3VBS - chains A and C of the 4 polymer chains in the assembly; structure by X-ray diffraction, 3.00 A resolution.

# Chain A
Molecule: Genome Polyprotein, capsid protein VP1
From: Human enterovirus 71
UniProt: B2ZUN0 (B2ZUN0_9ENTO); residues 1-297 here correspond to UniProt positions 566-862 (UniProt number = residue number + 565)
Chain sequence (297 residues; row label = number of the first residue in the row):
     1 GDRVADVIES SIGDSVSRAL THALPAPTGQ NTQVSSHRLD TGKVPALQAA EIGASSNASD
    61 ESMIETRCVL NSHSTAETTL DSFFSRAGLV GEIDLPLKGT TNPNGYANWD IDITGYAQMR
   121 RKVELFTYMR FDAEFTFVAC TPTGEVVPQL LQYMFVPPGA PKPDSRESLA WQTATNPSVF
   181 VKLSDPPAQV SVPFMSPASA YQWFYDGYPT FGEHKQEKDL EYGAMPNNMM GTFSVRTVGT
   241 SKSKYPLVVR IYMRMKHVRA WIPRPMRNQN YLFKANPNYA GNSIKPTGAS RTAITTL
Small-molecule neighbours: sphingosine (SPH): Ile111, Asp112, Ile113, Thr114, Phe131, Phe135, Phe137, Met154, Phe155, Pro177, Val179, Val192, Met195, Tyr201, Trp203, Asn228, Met230, Phe233, Ala275

# Chain C
Molecule: Genome Polyprotein, capsid protein VP3
From: Human enterovirus 71
UniProt: B2ZUN0 (B2ZUN0_9ENTO); residues 1-242 here correspond to UniProt positions 324-565 (UniProt number = residue number + 323)
Chain sequence (242 residues; each row starts with the number of its first residue):
     1 GFPTELKPGT NQFLTTDDGV SAPILPNFHP TPCIHIPGEV RNLLELCQVE TILEVNNVPT
    61 NATSLMERLR FPVSAQAGKG ELCAVFRADP GRNGPWQSTL LGQLCGYYTQ WSGSLEVTFM
   121 FTGSFMATGK MLIAYTPPGG PLPKDRATAM LGTHVIWDFG LQSSVTLVIP WISNTHYRAH
   181 ARDGVFDYYT TGLVSIWYQT NYVVPIGAPN TAYIIALAAA QKNFTMKLCK DASDILQTGT
   241 IQ

# How chain A and chain C interact
Residue-residue contacts (164):
  Ala23(A) - Arg41(C)
  Gly29(A) - Thr225(C)
  Gln30(A) - Lys222(C)  hydrogen bond (backbone-backbone)
  Gln30(A) - Asn223(C)
  Ala46(A) - Val165(C)
  Ala46(A) - Thr166(C)  hydrogen bond (backbone-backbone)
  Leu47(A) - Gln162(C)
  Leu47(A) - Ser164(C)
  Gln48(A) - Gln162(C)
  Gln48(A) - Ser163(C)
  Gln48(A) - Ser164(C)  hydrogen bond (backbone-backbone)
  Gln48(A) - Thr166(C)
  Ala50(A) - Met120(C)  hydrophobic
  Ala50(A) - Ser164(C)  hydrogen bond (backbone-side chain)
  Ala50(A) - Leu217(C)  hydrophobic
  Glu51(A) - Ser163(C)  hydrogen bond
  Ser55(A) - Gln48(C)  hydrogen bond (side chain-backbone)
  Ser55(A) - Val49(C)
  Ser55(A) - Glu50(C)  hydrogen bond (side chain-backbone)
  Ser56(A) - Glu50(C)  hydrogen bond (backbone-side chain)
  Ser56(A) - Glu116(C)
  Ser56(A) - Thr118(C)
  Ser56(A) - Thr166(C)  hydrogen bond
  Ala58(A) - Gln221(C)  hydrogen bond (backbone-side chain)
  Ser59(A) - Gln221(C)
  Asp60(A) - Ser114(C)  hydrogen bond
  Asp60(A) - Val168(C)
  Asp60(A) - Pro170(C)
  Asp60(A) - Gln221(C)  hydrogen bond
  Asp60(A) - Asn223(C)
  Met63(A) - Val155(C)  hydrophobic
  Met63(A) - Thr166(C)
  Met63(A) - Val168(C)  hydrophobic
  Ile64(A) - Thr153(C)
  Ile64(A) - Pro170(C)  hydrophobic
  Asn71(A) - Asn223(C)  hydrogen bond (side chain-backbone)
  His73(A) - Ser112(C)  hydrogen bond
  His73(A) - His176(C)  hydrogen bond
  His73(A) - Tyr177(C)
  His73(A) - Thr225(C)
  Ser74(A) - Thr225(C)
  Thr75(A) - Asn42(C)  hydrogen bond (backbone-side chain)
  Thr75(A) - Leu44(C)
  Thr75(A) - Thr225(C)
  Glu77(A) - Tyr108(C)  hydrogen bond (backbone-side chain)
  Glu77(A) - Lys227(C)
  Glu77(A) - Leu228(C)  hydrogen bond (side chain-backbone)
  Glu77(A) - Cys229(C)  hydrogen bond (side chain-backbone)
  Thr78(A) - Asn42(C)  hydrogen bond
  Thr78(A) - Leu43(C)  hydrogen bond (backbone-backbone)
  Thr78(A) - Leu44(C)
  Thr78(A) - Tyr108(C)
  Thr78(A) - Met226(C)
  Thr79(A) - Arg41(C)
  Thr79(A) - Asn42(C)
  Leu80(A) - Val40(C)
  Leu80(A) - Arg41(C)
  Phe83(A) - Leu43(C)  hydrophobic
  Phe83(A) - Tyr107(C)  hydrophobic
  Phe83(A) - Tyr108(C)
  Arg86(A) - Thr15(C)
  Arg86(A) - Cys229(C)
  Ala87(A) - Thr15(C)  hydrogen bond (backbone-backbone)
  Thr114(A) - Ile241(C)
  Gly115(A) - Gln237(C)  hydrogen bond (backbone-side chain)
  Gly115(A) - Ile241(C)
  Ala117(A) - Leu236(C)
  Ala117(A) - Gln237(C)
  Ala117(A) - Ile241(C)
  Gln118(A) - Asp231(C)
  Arg120(A) - Ile241(C)
  Arg121(A) - Gln103(C)  hydrogen bond
  Arg121(A) - Tyr107(C)  hydrogen bond
  Arg121(A) - Leu236(C)
  Lys122(A) - Tyr107(C)
  Leu125(A) - Leu104(C)  hydrophobic
  Phe126(A) - Val40(C)  hydrophobic
  Arg130(A) - Pro30(C)
  Arg130(A) - Thr31(C)  hydrogen bond (side chain-backbone)
  Arg130(A) - Pro32(C)
  Arg130(A) - Cys33(C)
  Glu134(A) - Gly19(C)
  Glu134(A) - Ser21(C)
  Thr136(A) - Phe13(C)
  Pro177(A) - Ile24(C)
  Pro186(A) - Asn11(C)
  Pro187(A) - Phe13(C)  hydrophobic
  Gln189(A) - Ser21(C)  hydrogen bond
  Val190(A) - Ala22(C)
  Val190(A) - Ile24(C)  hydrophobic
  Ser191(A) - Ser21(C)  hydrogen bond (side chain-backbone)
  Ser191(A) - Ala22(C)  hydrogen bond (backbone-backbone)
  Ser191(A) - Pro23(C)
  Ser191(A) - Ile24(C)  hydrogen bond (backbone-backbone)
  Val192(A) - Ile24(C)  hydrophobic
  Pro193(A) - Phe28(C)  hydrophobic
  Phe194(A) - Phe28(C)
  Phe194(A) - Pro30(C)
  Met195(A) - Leu25(C)  hydrophobic
  Met195(A) - Phe28(C)  hydrophobic
  Ser196(A) - Thr31(C)  hydrogen bond (backbone-side chain)
  Pro197(A) - Thr31(C)
  Ala198(A) - Thr31(C)
  Ser199(A) - Pro32(C)  hydrogen bond (side chain-backbone)
  Ser199(A) - Cys33(C)
  Ser199(A) - Ile34(C)  hydrogen bond (side chain-backbone)
  Arg254(A) - Asp17(C)
  Arg254(A) - Asp18(C)  salt bridge
  Arg254(A) - Gly19(C)
  Arg259(A) - Cys33(C)
  Arg259(A) - Glu39(C)  salt bridge
  Ala260(A) - Glu39(C)
  Ala260(A) - Val40(C)  hydrogen bond (backbone-backbone)
  Trp261(A) - Cys33(C)  hydrophobic
  Trp261(A) - Ile36(C)  hydrogen bond (side chain-backbone)
  Trp261(A) - Pro37(C)
  Trp261(A) - Gly38(C)
  Trp261(A) - Glu39(C)
  Ile262(A) - Pro37(C)
  Ile262(A) - Gly38(C)  hydrogen bond (backbone-backbone)
  Pro263(A) - Leu46(C)  hydrophobic
  Met266(A) - Tyr107(C)  hydrophobic
  Arg267(A) - Leu236(C)
  Asn268(A) - Leu236(C)
  Gln269(A) - Leu236(C)
  Asn270(A) - Leu236(C)
  Asn270(A) - Gln237(C)
  Asn270(A) - Thr238(C)
  Tyr271(A) - Leu236(C)  hydrogen bond (backbone-backbone)
  Tyr271(A) - Ile241(C)  hydrophobic
  Leu272(A) - Ile241(C)
  Leu272(A) - Gln242(C)  hydrogen bond (backbone-backbone)
  Phe273(A) - Ile241(C)
  Phe273(A) - Gln242(C)
  Lys274(A) - Ile241(C)
  Lys274(A) - Gln242(C)  hydrogen bond (backbone-backbone)
  Ile284(A) - Leu65(C)  hydrophobic
  Pro286(A) - Arg68(C)
  Thr287(A) - Gln97(C)
  Gly288(A) - Gln97(C)
  Ala289(A) - Asn57(C)  hydrogen bond (backbone-side chain)
  Ala289(A) - Arg68(C)
  Ala289(A) - Asn93(C)
  Ala289(A) - Gln97(C)  hydrogen bond (backbone-side chain)
  Ser290(A) - Asn57(C)
  Ser290(A) - Thr60(C)
  Ser290(A) - Arg68(C)  hydrogen bond
  Arg291(A) - Val55(C)  hydrogen bond (side chain-backbone)
  Arg291(A) - Asn57(C)  hydrogen bond
  Arg291(A) - Val58(C)
  Arg291(A) - Val85(C)  hydrogen bond (side chain-backbone)
  Ala293(A) - Val58(C)
  Ile294(A) - Val55(C)
  Ile294(A) - Asn56(C)
  Ile294(A) - Val58(C)
  Ile294(A) - Phe71(C)  hydrophobic
  Ile294(A) - Cys83(C)
  Ile294(A) - Ala84(C)
  Ile294(A) - Val85(C)  hydrogen bond (backbone-backbone)
  Thr295(A) - Leu82(C)
  Thr295(A) - Cys83(C)
  Thr295(A) - Val85(C)
  Leu297(A) - Val85(C)  hydrophobic
  Leu297(A) - Leu193(C)  hydrophobic
Also at the interface, not in a pair above, chain A (93 interface residues in all): Ser17, Thr32, Ala49, Ala54, Ser82, Tyr116, Tyr128, Val138, Phe155, Ala200, Tyr252, Lys256, Lys285, Thr292, Thr296
Also at the interface, not in a pair above, chain C (93 interface residues in all): Thr16, Val20, His35, Glu54, Phe86, Arg87, Gly94, Pro95, Ser98, Leu100, Leu142, Trp171, Ile235

# Overview
Chain A and chain C each contribute 93 residues to their interface, with 46 hydrogen bonds and 2 salt bridges.
Polar contacts include Arg254(A)-Asp18(C), Arg259(A)-Glu39(C) and Ala50(A)-Ser164(C). Chain A binds
sphingosine.
Chain A is Genome Polyprotein, capsid protein VP1 and chain C is Genome Polyprotein, capsid protein VP3, both
from Human enterovirus 71; the structure, Crystal structure of human Enterovirus 71, was determined by X-ray
diffraction together with 3VBF, 3VBH, 3VBO, 3VBR and 3VBU from the same study.
